7R8F - chain A; structure by X-ray diffraction, 3.16 A resolution.

[Chain A]
Name: Argonaute
Organism: Pseudooceanicola lipolyticus
Reference sequence: A0A2M8J4C7 (A0A2M8J4C7_9RHOB); residues 1-789 here = UniProt positions 1-789
Chain sequence (789 residues; each row starts with the number of its first residue):
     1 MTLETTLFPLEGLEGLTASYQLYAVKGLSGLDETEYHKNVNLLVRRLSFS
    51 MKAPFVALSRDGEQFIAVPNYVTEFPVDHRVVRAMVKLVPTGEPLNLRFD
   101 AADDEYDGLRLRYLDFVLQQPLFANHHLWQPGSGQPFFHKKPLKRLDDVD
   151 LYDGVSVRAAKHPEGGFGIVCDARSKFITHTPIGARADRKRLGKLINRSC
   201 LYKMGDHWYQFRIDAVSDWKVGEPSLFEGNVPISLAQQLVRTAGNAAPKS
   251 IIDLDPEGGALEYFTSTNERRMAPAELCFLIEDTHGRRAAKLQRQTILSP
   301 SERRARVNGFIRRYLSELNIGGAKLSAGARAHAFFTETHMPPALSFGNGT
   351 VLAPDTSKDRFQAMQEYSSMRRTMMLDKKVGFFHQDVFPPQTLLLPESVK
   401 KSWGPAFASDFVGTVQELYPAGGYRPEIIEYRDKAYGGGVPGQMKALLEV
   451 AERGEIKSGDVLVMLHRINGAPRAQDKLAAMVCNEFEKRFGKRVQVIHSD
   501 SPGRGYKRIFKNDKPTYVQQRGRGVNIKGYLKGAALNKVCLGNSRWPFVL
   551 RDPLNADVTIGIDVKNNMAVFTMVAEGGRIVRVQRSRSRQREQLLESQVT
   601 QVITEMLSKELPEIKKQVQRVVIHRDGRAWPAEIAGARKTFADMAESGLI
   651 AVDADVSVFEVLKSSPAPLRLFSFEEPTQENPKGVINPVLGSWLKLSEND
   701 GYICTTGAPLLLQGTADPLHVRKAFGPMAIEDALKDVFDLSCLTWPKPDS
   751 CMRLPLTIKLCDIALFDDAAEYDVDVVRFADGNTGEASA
Disordered / not traced: 767-789
Reported in the primary citation:
  - mutagenesis - K565A (3.4-fold): decreased binding to target RNA
  - mutagenesis - N566A: unchanged binding to target RNA
  - mutagenesis - N566A: unchanged catalytic activity on target RNA
  - mutagenesis - K565A (Tm 51.3 degC), N566A (Tm 51.7 degC), K759A (Tm 52.9 degC): unchanged stability
  - mutagenesis - K565A (3.3-fold): decreased catalytic activity on target RNA

[Overview]
From the paper: K565A reduces binding to target RNA; K565A reduces catalytic activity on target RNA.
Chain A is Argonaute (Pseudooceanicola lipolyticus); the structure, Crystal structure of Pseudooceanicola
lipolyticus Argonaute, was determined by X-ray diffraction, deposited together with 7R8G, 7R8H, 7R8J and 7R8K.
